PDB entry 1SDZ | X-ray diffraction, 1.78 A resolution | chains A and B

== Chain A ==
Molecule: Apoptosis 1 inhibitor
From: Drosophila melanogaster
Notes: fragment: DIAP1 BIR1 domain
Reference sequence: Q24306 (IAP1_DROME); residues 30-145 here = UniProt positions 30-145
Chain sequence (116 residues; row label = number of the first residue in the row):
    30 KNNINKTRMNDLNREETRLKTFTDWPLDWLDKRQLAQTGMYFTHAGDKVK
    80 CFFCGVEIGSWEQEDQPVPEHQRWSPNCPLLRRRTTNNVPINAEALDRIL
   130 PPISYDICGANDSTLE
Not modelled in the structure: 30-38, 136-145
Sequence notes: conflict Ser-89 (Cys in Q24306)
Bound ions: Zn2+: Cys-80, Cys-83, His-100, Cys-107

== Chain B ==
Molecule: Reaper
Notes: fragment: Reaper N-terminal peptide
Chain sequence (10 residues; row label = number of the first residue in the row):
     1 AVAFYIPDQA
Not modelled in the structure: 8-10

== Interface between chain A and chain B ==
Contacting residue pairs (22):
  Cys-83(A) / Pro-7(B)
  Gly-84(A) / Tyr-5(B)
  Val-85(A) / Tyr-5(B)
  Val-85(A) / Pro-7(B)
  Glu-86(A) / Val-2(B)
  Glu-86(A) / Ala-3(B)
  Glu-86(A) / Phe-4(B)  hydrogen bond (backbone-backbone)
  Glu-86(A) / Tyr-5(B)  hydrogen bond (backbone-backbone)
  Ile-87(A) / Ala-1(B)  hydrophobic
  Ile-87(A) / Val-2(B)
  Gly-88(A) / Ala-1(B)
  Gly-88(A) / Val-2(B)  hydrogen bond (backbone-backbone)
  Gly-88(A) / Phe-4(B)
  Ser-89(A) / Ala-1(B)
  Ser-89(A) / Phe-4(B)
  Asp-94(A) / Ala-1(B)  hydrogen bond (side chain-backbone)
  Glu-99(A) / Ala-1(B)  hydrogen bond (side chain-backbone)
  Arg-102(A) / Ala-1(B)
  Trp-103(A) / Ala-1(B)  hydrogen bond (side chain-backbone)
  Trp-103(A) / Ala-3(B)  hydrophobic
  Trp-103(A) / Ile-6(B)
  Ser-104(A) / Pro-7(B)
Other interface residues (no listed pair), chain A (14 interface residues in all): Lys-79, Trp-90

== In short ==
14 residues of chain A face 7 of chain B across their interface, with 6 hydrogen bonds. Among the polar pairs
are Asp-94(A)/Ala-1(B), Glu-99(A)/Ala-1(B) and Trp-103(A)/Ala-1(B). The Zn2+ site is built by Cys-80(A),
Cys-83(A), His-100(A) and Cys-107(A).
Chain A is Apoptosis 1 inhibitor (Drosophila melanogaster) and chain B is Reaper; the structure, Crystal
structure of DIAP1 BIR1 bound to a Reaper peptide, was determined by X-ray diffraction (same publication as
1SE0).
